PDB entry 3IGV | X-ray diffraction, 2.60 A resolution | chain A

# Chain A
Protein: RNA-directed RNA polymerase
From: Hepatitis C virus (isolate BK)
Notes: EC 2.7.7.48
Reference sequence: P26663 (POLG_HCVBK); residues 1-570 here correspond to UniProt positions 2420-2989 (UniProt number = residue number + 2419)
Chain sequence (578 residues; row label = number of the first residue in the row):
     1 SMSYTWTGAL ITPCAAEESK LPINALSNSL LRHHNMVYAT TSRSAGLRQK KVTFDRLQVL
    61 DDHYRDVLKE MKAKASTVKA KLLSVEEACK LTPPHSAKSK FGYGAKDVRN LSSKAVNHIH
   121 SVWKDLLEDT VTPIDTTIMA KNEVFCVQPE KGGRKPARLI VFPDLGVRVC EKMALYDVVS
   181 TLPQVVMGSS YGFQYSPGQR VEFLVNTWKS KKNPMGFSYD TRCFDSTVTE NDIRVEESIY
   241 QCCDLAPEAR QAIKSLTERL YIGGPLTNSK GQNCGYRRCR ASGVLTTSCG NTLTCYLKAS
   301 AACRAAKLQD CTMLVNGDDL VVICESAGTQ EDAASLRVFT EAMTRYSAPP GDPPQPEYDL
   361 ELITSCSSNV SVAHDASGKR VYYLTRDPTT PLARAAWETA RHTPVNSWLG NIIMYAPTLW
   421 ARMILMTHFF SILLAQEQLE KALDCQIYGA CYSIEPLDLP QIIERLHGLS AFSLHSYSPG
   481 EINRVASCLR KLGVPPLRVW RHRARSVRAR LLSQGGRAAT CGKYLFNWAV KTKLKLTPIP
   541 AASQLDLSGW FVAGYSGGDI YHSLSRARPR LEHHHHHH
Disordered / not traced: 149-153, 563-578
Differences from the reference sequence: engineered mutation Gln544 (Arg2963 in P26663); expression tag (571-578)
Residues lining bound ligands: B80 (N-{3-[(6S)-6-ethyl-1-(4-fluorobenzyl)-4-hydroxy-2-oxo-1,2,5,6-tetrahydropyridin-3-yl]-1,1-dioxido-2H-1,2,4-benzothiadiazin-7-yl}methanesulfonamide): Phe193, Ser196, Pro197, Arg200, Ser288, Asn291, Asn316, Gly317, Asp318, Asp319, Cys366, Ser368, Leu384, Gly410, Asn411, Met414, Tyr415, Gln446, Ile447, Tyr448, Gly449, Ser556
Curated features (UniProtKB/Swiss-Prot):
  - binding site (Mg(2+)): Asp220, Asp318, Asp319
  - modified residue (Phosphoserine): Ser29, Ser42

# Overview
Ligands of chain A: compound B80. UniProt lists 3 Mg2+-binding residues.
Chain A is RNA-directed RNA polymerase (Hepatitis C virus (isolate BK)); the structure, Crystal structure of
HCV NS5B polymerase with a novel monocyclic dihydro-pyridinone inhibitor, was determined by X-ray diffraction
together with 3GYN from the same study.
